PDB entry 1NK3 | solution NMR | chains A and P of the 3 polymer chains in the assembly

# Chain A
Molecule: 16-nt DNA strand
Sequence (16 nucleotides; numbered 1 to 16; the number before each row is that of its first residue):
     1 TGTGTCAAGT GGCTGT

# Chain P
Protein: Homeobox protein vnd
From: Drosophila melanogaster
Notes: fragment: homeodomain
UniProt: P22808 (VND_DROME); residues 100-162 here correspond to UniProt positions 68-130 (UniProt number = residue number - 32)
Chain sequence (77 residues; each row starts with the number of its first residue):
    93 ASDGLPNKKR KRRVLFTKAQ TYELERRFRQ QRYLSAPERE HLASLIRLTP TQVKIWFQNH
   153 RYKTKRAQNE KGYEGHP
Disordered / not traced: 93-99, 163-169

# Chain A / chain P interface
Contacting residue pairs - 12 pairs, chain A then chain P:
  DT5(A) with Arg105(P), base contact
  DC6(A) with Arg105(P), base contact; Leu107(P), phosphate contact
  DA7(A) with Val106(P), sugar contact; Trp148(P), phosphate contact; Asn151(P), base contact
  DA8(A) with Lys103(P), sugar contact; Val106(P), phosphate contact; Phe108(P), phosphate contact; Gln144(P), phosphate contact; Ile147(P), phosphate contact; Asn151(P), base contact
Other interface residues (no listed pair), chain A (6 interface residues in all): DG4, DG9
Other interface residues (no listed pair), chain P (10 interface residues in all): Lys155

# In short
The interface between chain A and chain P involves 6 residues on one side and 10 on the other.
Here chain A is a 16-nt DNA strand and chain P is Homeobox protein vnd (Drosophila melanogaster). Entry 1NK3
(Vnd/nk-2 homeodomain/DNA complex, NMR, minimized average structure) was determined by solution NMR together
with 1NK2 from the same study.
